Entry 7RH9 (electron microscopy, 2.61 A resolution); this record covers chains C and B of the 4 polymer chains in the assembly.

Chain C:
Protein: cGMP-gated cation channel alpha-1
From: Homo sapiens
UniProtKB: P29973 (CNGA1_HUMAN); residues 144-690 here = UniProt positions 144-690
Sequence (560 residues; row label = number of the first residue in the row):
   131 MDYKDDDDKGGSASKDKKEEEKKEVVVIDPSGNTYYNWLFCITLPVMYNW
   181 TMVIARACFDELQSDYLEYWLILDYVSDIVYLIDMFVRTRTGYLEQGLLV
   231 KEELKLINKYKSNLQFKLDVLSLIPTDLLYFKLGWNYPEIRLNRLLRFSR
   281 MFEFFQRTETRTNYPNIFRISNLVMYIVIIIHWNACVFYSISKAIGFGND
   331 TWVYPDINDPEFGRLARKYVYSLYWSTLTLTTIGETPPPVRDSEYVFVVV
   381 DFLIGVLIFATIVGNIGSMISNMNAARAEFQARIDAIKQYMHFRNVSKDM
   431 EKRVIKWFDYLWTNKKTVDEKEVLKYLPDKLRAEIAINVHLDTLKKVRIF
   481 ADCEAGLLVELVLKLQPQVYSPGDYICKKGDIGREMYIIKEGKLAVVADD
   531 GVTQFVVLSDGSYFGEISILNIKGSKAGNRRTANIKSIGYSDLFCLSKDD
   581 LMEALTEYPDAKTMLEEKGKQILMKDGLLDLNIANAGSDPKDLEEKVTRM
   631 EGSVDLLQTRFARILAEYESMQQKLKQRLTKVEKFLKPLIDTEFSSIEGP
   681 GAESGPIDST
Not modelled in the structure: 131-155, 606-690
Differences from the reference sequence: expression tag (131-143)
UniProt features mapped onto this chain:
  - binding site (3',5'-cyclic GMP): Gly541

Chain B:
Protein: Cyclic nucleotide-gated cation channel beta-1
From: Homo sapiens
UniProtKB: Q14028 (CNGB1_HUMAN); residues 454-1251 here = UniProt positions 454-1251
Sequence (810 residues; row label = number of the first residue in the row):
   442 MDYKDDDDKGGSASSGVPATKQHPEVQVEDTDADSCPLMAEENPPSTVLP
   492 PPSPAKSDTLIVPSSASGTHRKKLPSEDDEAEELKALSPAESPVVAWSDP
   542 TTPKDTDGQDRAASTASTNSAIINDRLQELVKLFKERTEKVKEKLIDPDV
   592 TSDEESPKPSPAKKAPEPAPDTKPAEAEPVEEEHYCDMLCCKFKHRPWKK
   642 YQFPQSIDPLTNLMYVLWLFFVVMAWNWNCWLIPVRWAFPYQTPDNIHHW
   692 LLMDYLCDLIYFLDITVFQTRLQFVRGGDIITDKKDMRNNYLKSRRFKMD
   742 LLSLLPLDFLYLKVGVNPLLRLPRCLKYMAFFEFNSRLESILSKAYVYRV
   792 IRTTAYLLYSLHLNSCLYYWASAYQGLGSTHWVYDGVGNSYIRCYYFAVK
   842 TLITIGGLPDPKTLFEIVFQLLNYFTGVFAFSVMIGQMRDVVGAATAGQT
   892 YYRSCMDSTVKYMNFYKIPKSVQNRVKTWYEYTWHSQGMLDESELMVQLP
   942 DKMRLDLAIDVNYNIVSKVALFQGCDRQMIFDMLKRLRSVVYLPNDYVCK
   992 KGEIGREMYIIQAGQVQVLGGPDGKSVLVTLKAGSVFGEISLLAVGGGNR
  1042 RTANVVAHGFTNLFILDKKDLNEILVHYPESQKLLRKKARRMLRSNNKPK
  1092 EEKSVLILPPRAGTPKLFNAALAMTGKMGGKGAKGGKLAHLRARLKELAA
  1142 LEAAAKQQELVEQAKSSQDVKGEEGSAAPDQHTHPKEAATDPPAPRTPPE
  1192 PPGSPPSSPPPASLGRPEGEEEGPAEPEEHSVRICMSPGPEPGEQILSVK
  1242 MPEEREEKAE
Not modelled in the structure: 442-644, 749-756, 1085-1251
Differences from the reference sequence: expression tag (442-453)
UniProt features mapped onto this chain:
  - region: Ala557 to Arg567 (Calmodulin-binding CaM1), Gln1148 to Gln1154 (Calmodulin-binding CaM2)
  - motif: Leu568 to Arg578 (IQ-like)
  - binding site (3',5'-cyclic GMP): Gly1029, Glu1030, Ser1032, Arg1042, Thr1043
  - binding site (3',5'-cyclic AMP): Arg1042
  - site: Phe872 (Central gate), Ile876 (Central gate), Arg880 (Occludes the pore below the central gate)
From the paper describing this entry:
  - mutagenesis - G848E (Kd 5.7 uM): increased binding to Ca2+

How chain C and chain B interact:
Contacting residue pairs - 108 pairs, chain C then chain B:
  Ile300(C) with Phe870(B), hydrophobic
  Leu303(C) with Phe870(B), hydrophobic
  Val304(C) with Phe870(B), hydrophobic
  Ile307(C) with Phe866(B), hydrophobic
  Val308(C) with Phe866(B), hydrophobic
  Ile311(C) with Phe866(B), hydrophobic
  Arg344(C) with Leu855(B)
  Ala346(C) with Leu855(B)
  Arg347(C) with Lys853(B); Leu855(B); Ile858(B)
  Val350(C) with Leu855(B), hydrophobic; Ile858(B), hydrophobic; Val859(B), hydrophobic; Leu862(B)
  Leu353(C) with Leu862(B)
  Tyr354(C) with Pro852(B); Ile858(B), hydrophobic; Gln861(B); Leu862(B)
  Thr357(C) with Phe866(B)
  Leu358(C) with Tyr865(B), hydrophobic
  Thr361(C) with Val869(B)
  Ile363(C) with Thr845(B); Tyr865(B), hydrophobic
  Glu365(C) with Ile846(B); Gly847(B); Gly848(B), hydrogen bond (side chain-backbone); Asp851(B); Tyr865(B)
  Phe389(C) with Val869(B), hydrophobic; Phe872(B), hydrophobic
  Ile392(C) with Val869(B), hydrophobic; Phe870(B), hydrophobic; Ser873(B)
  Val393(C) with Ser873(B); Ile876(B), hydrophobic
  Ile396(C) with Phe870(B), hydrophobic; Ser873(B); Val874(B), hydrophobic
  Gly397(C) with Gly877(B)
  Ile400(C) with Arg790(B); Val874(B); Gly877(B); Gln878(B); Asp881(B)
  Ser401(C) with Asp881(B)
  Asn404(C) with Arg790(B); Asp881(B), hydrogen bond
  Arg413(C) with Gln939(B), hydrogen bond
  Ala416(C) with Met930(B); Leu936(B)
  Ile417(C) with Leu936(B), hydrophobic; Leu940(B), hydrophobic; Leu948(B), hydrophobic
  Gln419(C) with Ser927(B); Gln928(B)
  Tyr420(C) with Glu933(B); Leu936(B), hydrophobic; Met937(B)
  Met421(C) with Leu948(B), hydrophobic
  Phe423(C) with Ser927(B); Gln928(B); Glu933(B); Asn1053(B)
  Arg424(C) with Glu933(B), salt bridge; Val952(B); Ser980(B), hydrogen bond; Gln1003(B), hydrogen bond; Asn1053(B), hydrogen bond; Phe1055(B)
  Val426(C) with Leu948(B), hydrophobic; Asp951(B); Val952(B), hydrophobic
  Ser427(C) with Asp951(B), hydrogen bond
  Met430(C) with Asp947(B); Leu948(B), hydrophobic; Asp951(B)
  Arg433(C) with Asp947(B), salt bridge
  Trp437(C) with Lys943(B); Met944(B), hydrophobic
  Phe438(C) with Leu940(B), hydrophobic; Met944(B), hydrophobic
  Tyr440(C) with Val716(B), hydrophobic; Gly719(B)
  Gln498(C) with Asp942(B)
  Val499(C) with Pro941(B), hydrophobic; Lys943(B)
  Tyr500(C) with Lys943(B)
  Asp504(C) with Lys943(B), salt bridge; Asp947(B)
  Tyr505(C) with Lys943(B)
  Lys508(C) with Arg968(B)
  Asp511(C) with Arg968(B), salt bridge; Gln969(B), hydrogen bond
  Ile512(C) with Asp967(B); Gln969(B), hydrogen bond (backbone-side chain); Tyr1069(B), hydrophobic
  Arg514(C) with His1068(B), hydrogen bond (side chain-backbone); Tyr1069(B)
  Glu521(C) with Gly718(B)
  Gly522(C) with Gly718(B)
  Lys523(C) with Asp720(B)
  Arg560(C) with Asp967(B), salt bridge
  Gly569(C) with Gly719(B); Asp720(B)
  Tyr570(C) with Gly718(B); Gly719(B), hydrogen bond (backbone-backbone)
Other interface residues (no listed pair), chain C (62 interface residues in all): Tyr351, Lys418, Asn425, Val434, Leu441, Asn444, Asn559
Other interface residues (no listed pair), chain B (57 interface residues in all): Ser781, Ser784, Gly929, Glu1071

Overview:
62 residues of chain C and 57 residues of chain B are in contact, with 11 hydrogen bonds and 5 salt bridges.
Among the polar pairs are Arg424(C)-Glu933(B), Arg433(C)-Asp947(B) and Asp504(C)-Lys943(B). The paper reports
that G848E of chain B increases binding to Ca2+.
Chain C is cGMP-gated cation channel alpha-1 and chain B is Cyclic nucleotide-gated cation channel beta-1,
both from Homo sapiens; the structure, Cryo-EM structure of human rod CNGA1/B1 channel in apo state, was
determined by electron microscopy (same publication as 7RHG, 7RHH, 7RHI, 7RHJ, 7RHK and 7RHL).
